PDB entry 8I9P | electron microscopy, 3.00 A resolution | chains C1 and LQ of the 33 polymer chains in the assembly

Chain C1:
Molecule: 3341-nt RNA strand
Source organism: Chaetomium thermophilum
Sequence (3341 nucleotides; each row starts with the number of its first residue):
     1 GGUUGACCUCGGAUCAGGUAGGAGGACCCGCUGAACUUAAGCAUAUCAAU
    51 AAGCGGAGGAAAAGAAACCAACAGGGAUUGCCCUAGUAACGGCGAGUGAA
   101 GCGGCAACAGCUCAAAUUUGAAAGCUGGCUUCGGCCCGCGUUGUAAUUUG
   151 GAGAGGAUGCUUUGGGCGAGGCUCCUUCUGAGUUCCCUGGAACGGGACGC
   201 CACAGAGGGUGAGAGCCCCGUAUAGUUGGAAGCCAAGCCUGUGUAAAGCU
   251 CCUUCGACGAGUCGAGUAGUUUGGGAAUGCUGCUCAAAAUGGGAGGUAAA
   301 UUUCUUCUAAAGCUAAAUACCGGCCAGAGACCGAUAGCGCACAAGUAGAG
   351 UGAUCGAAAGAUGAAAAGCACUUUGAAAAGAGGGUUAAAUAGCACGUGAA
   401 AUUGUUGAAAGGGAAGCGCUUGUGACCAGACUUGCGCCCGGCGGAUCAUC
   451 CGGUGUUCUCACCGGUGCACUCCGCCGGGCUCAGGCCAGCAUCGGUUCUG
   501 GCGGGGGGAUAAAGGCCCAGGGAAUGUGGCUCCUCCGGGAGUGUUAUAGC
   551 CCUGGGUGUAAUACCCUCGCCGGGACCGAGGACCGCGCUCUGCAAGGAUG
   601 CUGGCGUAAUGGUCACCAGCGACCCGUCUUGAAACACGGACCAAGGAGUC
   651 AAGGUUUUGCGCGAGUGUUUGGGUGUAAAACCCGCACGCGUAAUGAAAGU
   701 GAACGUAGGUGAGAGCUUCGGCGCAUCAUCGACCGAUCCUGAUGUAUUCG
   751 GAUGGAUUUGAGUAGGAGCGUUAAGCCUUGGACCCGAAAGAUGGUGAACU
   801 AUGCUUGGAUAGGGUGAAGCCAGAGGAAACUCUGGUGGAGGCUCGCAGCG
   851 GUUCUGACGUGCAAAUCGAUCGUCAAAUCUGAGCAUGGGGGCGAAAGACU
   901 AAUCGAACCAUCUAGUAGCUGGUUACCGCCGAAGUUUCCCUCAGGAUAGC
   951 AGUGUCGACCUUCAGUUUUAUGAGGUAAAGCGAAUGAUUAGGGACUCGGG
  1001 GGCGAUUUUUAGCCUUCAUCCAUUCUCAAACUUUAAAUAUGUAAGAAGCC
  1051 CUUGUUACUUAACUGAACGUGGGCAUUCGAAUGUAUCGACACUAGUGGGC
  1101 CAUUUUUGGUAAGCAGAACUGGCGAUGCGGGAUGAACCGAACGCGGGGUU
  1151 AAGGUGCCGGAGUGGACGCUCAUCAGACACCACAAAAGGCGUUAGUACAU
  1201 CUUGACAGCAGGACGGUGGCCAUGGAAGUCGGAAUCCGCUAAGGACUGUG
  1251 UAACAACUCACCUGCCGAAUGUACUAGCCCUGAAAAUGGAUGGCGCUCAA
  1301 GCGUCCCACCCAUACCCCGCCCUCAGGGUAGAAACGAUGCCCUGAGGAGU
  1351 AGGCGGCCGUGGAGGUCAGUGACGAAGCCUAGGGCGUGAGCCCGGGUCGA
  1401 ACGGCCUCUAGUGCAGAUCUUGGUGGUAGUAGCAAAUACUUCAAUGAGAA
  1451 CUUGAAGGACCGAAGUGGGGAAAGGUUCCAUGUGAACAGCGGUUGGACAU
  1501 GGGUUAGUCGAUCCUAAGCCAUAGGGAAGUUCCGUUUCAAAGGGGCACUC
  1551 GUGCCCCGUGUGGCGAAAGGGAAGCCGGUUAAUAUUCCGGCACCUGGAUG
  1601 UGGGUUUUGCGCGGCAACGCAACUGAACGCGGAGACGACGGCGGGGGCCC
  1651 CGGGCAGAGUUCUCUUUUCUUCUUAACGGUCUAUCACCCUGGAAACAGUU
  1701 UGUCUGGAGAUAGGGUUUAAUGGCCGGAAGAGCCCGACACUUCUGUCGGG
  1751 UCCGGUGCGCUCUCGACGUCCCUUGAAAAUCCGCGGGAGGGAAUAAUUCU
  1801 CACGCCAGGUCGUACUCAUAACCGCAGCAGGUCCCCAAGGUGAACAGCCU
  1851 CUGGUUGAUAGAACAAUGUAGAUAAGGGAAGUCGGCAAAAUAGAUCCGUA
  1901 ACUUCGGGAAAAGGAUUGGCUCUAAGGGUUGGGCACGUUGGGCUUUGGGC
  1951 GGACGCCCUGGGAGCAGAGGGCCUCUAGCCGGGCAACCGGCCGGCGGCCC
  2001 UCAGCACCCGGGGUUGAAGCCCUUAGCAGGCUUCGGCCGUCCGGCGUGCG
  2051 GUUAACAACCAACUUAGAACUGGUACGGACAGGGGGAAUCUGACUGUCUA
  2101 AUUAAAACAUAGCAUUGCGAUGGCCAGAAAGUGGUGUUGACGCAAUGUGA
  2151 UUUCUGCCCAGUGCUCUGAAUGUCAAAGUGAAGAAAUUCAACCAAGCGCG
  2201 GGUAAACGGCGGGAGUAACUAUGACUCUCUUAAGGUAGCCAAAUGCCUCG
  2251 UCAUCUAAUUAGUGACGCGCAUGAAUGGAUUAACGAGAUUCCCACUGUCC
  2301 CUAUCUACUAUCUAGCGAAACCACAGCCAAGGGAACGGGCUUGGCAAAAU
  2351 CAGCGGGGAAAGAAGACCCUGUUGAGCUUGACUCUAGUUUGACAUUGUGA
  2401 AAAGACAUAGGAGGUGUAGAAUAGGUGGGAGCUUCGGCGCCAGUGAAAUA
  2451 CCACUACUCCUAUUGUUUUUUUACUUAUUCAAUGAAGCGGGGCUGGACUU
  2501 GCGUCCAACUUCUGGAGUUAAGGUCCUUCGCGGGCCGACCCGGGUUGAAG
  2551 ACAUUGUCAGGUGGGGAGUUUGGCUGGGGCGGCACAUCUGUUAAACCAUA
  2601 ACGCAGGUGUCCUAAGGGGGGCUCAUGGAGAACAGAAAUCUCCAGUAGAA
  2651 CAAAAGGGUAAAAGUCCCCUUGAUUUUGAUUUUCAGUGUGAAUACAAACC
  2701 AUGAAAGUGUGGCCUAUCGAUCCUUUAGUCCCUCGAAAUUUGAGGCUAGA
  2751 GGUGCCAGAAAAGUUACCACAGGGAUAACUGGCUUGUGGCGGCCAAGCGU
  2801 UCAUAGCGACGUCGCUUUUUGAUCCUUCGAUGUCGGCUCUUCCUAUCAUA
  2851 CCGAAGCAGAAUUCGGUAAGCGUUGGAUUGUUCACCCACUAAUAGGGAAC
  2901 GUGAGCUGGGUUUAGACCGUCGUGAGACAGGUUAGUUUUACCCUACUGAU
  2951 GAACUCGUCGCAAUGGUAAUUCAGCUUAGUACGAGAGGAACCGCUGAUUC
  3001 AGAUAAUUGGUUUUUGCGGUUGUCCGACCGGGCAGUGCCGCGAAGCUACC
  3051 AUCUGCUGGAUAAUGGCUGAACGCCUCUAAGUCAGAAUCCAUGCCAGAAC
  3101 GCGACGAUACUACCCGCACGUUGUAGACGUAUAAGAAUAGGCUCCGGCCU
  3151 CGUAUCCUAGCAGGCGAUUCCUCCGCCGGCCUCGAAGUGGCCGUCGGUAA
  3201 UUCGCGUAUUGCAAUUUAGACACGCGCGGGAUCAAAUCCUUUGCAGACGA
  3251 CUUAGAUGUGCGAAAGGGUCCUGUAAGCAGUAGAGUAGCCUUGUUGUUAC
  3301 GAUCUGCUGAGGGUAAGCCCUCCUUCGCCUAGAUUUCCCAG
Unresolved in the structure: 1-2, 694-706, 800-905, 987-1028, 1179-1290, 1438-2309, 2327-3111, 3121-3123, 3215-3217, 3239-3330, 3338-3341

Chain LQ:
Name: Ribosomal protein L18-like protein
Source organism: Chaetomium thermophilum
Reference sequence: G0S9B5 (G0S9B5_CHATD); residues 1-213 here = UniProt positions 1-213
Amino-acid sequence (213 residues; numbered 1 to 213; the number before each row is that of its first residue):
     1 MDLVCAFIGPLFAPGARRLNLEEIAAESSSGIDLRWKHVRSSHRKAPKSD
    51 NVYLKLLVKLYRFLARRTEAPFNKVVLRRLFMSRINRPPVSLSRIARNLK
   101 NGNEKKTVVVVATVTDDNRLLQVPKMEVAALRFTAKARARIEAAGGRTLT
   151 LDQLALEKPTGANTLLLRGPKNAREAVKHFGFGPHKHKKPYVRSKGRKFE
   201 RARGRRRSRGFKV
Unresolved in the structure: 1-43, 173-213

Chain C1 / chain LQ interface:
Residue-residue contacts (86):
  U658(C1) with Lys48(LQ), phosphate contact; Ser83(LQ), hydrogen bond to the phosphate; Ile85(LQ), phosphate contact
  G659(C1) with Lys48(LQ), salt bridge to the phosphate; Ser49(LQ), phosphate contact; Asp50(LQ), phosphate contact; Ser83(LQ), phosphate contact; Arg84(LQ), phosphate contact
  C660(C1) with Ser49(LQ), hydrogen bond to the phosphate; Arg84(LQ), base contact
  G661(C1) with Arg84(LQ), hydrogen bond to the base
  C662(C1) with Arg84(LQ), base contact; Arg132(LQ), salt bridge to the phosphate
  G663(C1) with Pro89(LQ), base contact; Thr113(LQ), hydrogen bond to the base; Thr115(LQ), base contact; Arg132(LQ), salt bridge to the phosphate; Thr134(LQ), base contact; Ala135(LQ), hydrogen bond to the phosphate
  A664(C1) with Thr115(LQ), phosphate contact; Asp116(LQ), hydrogen bond to the phosphate; Asn118(LQ), sugar contact; Thr134(LQ), hydrogen bond to the phosphate; Lys136(LQ), phosphate contact
  G665(C1) with Asn118(LQ), hydrogen bond to the phosphate; Lys136(LQ), salt bridge to the phosphate
  A714(C1) with Val75(LQ), sugar contact; Leu166(LQ), base contact
  G715(C1) with Pro71(LQ), phosphate contact; Phe72(LQ), phosphate contact; Val75(LQ), sugar contact; Leu166(LQ), sugar contact
  C716(C1) with Pro71(LQ), phosphate contact; Phe72(LQ), hydrogen bond to the phosphate; Lys106(LQ), base contact; Gly161(LQ), sugar contact; Ala162(LQ), phosphate contact; Asn163(LQ), hydrogen bond to the sugar; Thr164(LQ), sugar contact
  U717(C1) with Ala162(LQ), phosphate contact
  U718(C1) with Asn163(LQ), base contact
  C722(C1) with Asn101(LQ), hydrogen bond to the phosphate; Asn103(LQ), hydrogen bond to the sugar
  G723(C1) with Lys100(LQ), salt bridge to the phosphate; Asn101(LQ), hydrogen bond to the phosphate
  C724(C1) with Asn98(LQ), sugar contact; Leu166(LQ), sugar contact; Leu167(LQ), sugar contact; Arg168(LQ), hydrogen bond to the base
  A725(C1) with Arg94(LQ), salt bridge to the phosphate; Arg97(LQ), salt bridge to the phosphate; Arg168(LQ), sugar contact; Gly169(LQ), sugar contact; Pro170(LQ), phosphate contact; Lys171(LQ), phosphate contact
  U726(C1) with Pro170(LQ), phosphate contact; Lys171(LQ), hydrogen bond to the phosphate
  G765(C1) with Ser93(LQ), hydrogen bond to the sugar; Arg94(LQ), hydrogen bond to the sugar; Arg97(LQ), salt bridge to the phosphate; Asp117(LQ), phosphate contact; Arg119(LQ), hydrogen bond to the base; Leu120(LQ), base contact
  G766(C1) with Ser91(LQ), hydrogen bond to the base; Ser93(LQ), hydrogen bond to the phosphate; Arg94(LQ), salt bridge to the phosphate; Thr115(LQ), hydrogen bond to the base; Asp116(LQ), hydrogen bond to the base; Asp117(LQ), base contact; Asn118(LQ), hydrogen bond to the base; Arg119(LQ), hydrogen bond to the sugar
  A767(C1) with Pro89(LQ), base contact; Thr115(LQ), base contact; Asn172(LQ), sugar contact
  G768(C1) with Arg84(LQ), base contact
  U955(C1) with Arg44(LQ), salt bridge to the phosphate; Asn86(LQ), sugar contact
  C956(C1) with Met82(LQ), phosphate contact
  U1329(C1) with Arg66(LQ), salt bridge to the phosphate
  A1330(C1) with Phe63(LQ), phosphate contact; Arg66(LQ), salt bridge to the phosphate; Arg67(LQ), salt bridge to the phosphate
  A1337(C1) with Lys59(LQ), sugar contact; Arg66(LQ), base contact
  U1338(C1) with Lys55(LQ), hydrogen bond to the base; Lys59(LQ), phosphate contact
Interface residues without a listed pair, chain C1 (32 interface residues in all): A692, C769, G954, G957
Interface residues without a listed pair, chain LQ (55 interface residues in all): Asn51, Ala70, Arg78, Arg79, Phe133, Thr160

Overview:
Chain C1 and chain LQ form an interface of 32 and 55 residues respectively, with 25 hydrogen bonds and 13 salt
bridges. Among the polar pairs are G661(C1)-Arg84(LQ), G663(C1)-Thr113(LQ) and C724(C1)-Arg168(LQ).
Chain C1 is a 3341-nt RNA strand and chain LQ is Ribosomal protein L18-like protein, both from Chaetomium
thermophilum; the structure, Cryo-EM structure of a Chaetomium thermophilum pre-60S ribosomal subunit - State
Mak16, was determined by electron microscopy (same publication as 8I9T, 8I9V, 8I9W, 8I9X, 8I9Y, 8I9Z and
8IA0).
